PDB entry 4PBA | X-ray diffraction, 3.30 A resolution | chains C and E of the 6 polymer chains in the assembly

== Chain C ==
Molecule: Uncharacterized protein AbaSI
Source organism: Acinetobacter baumannii
UniProtKB: B0VN39 (B0VN39_ACIBS); numbering as in UniProt (aligned over 1-321)
Sequence (321 residues; numbered 1 to 321; the number before each row is that of its first residue):
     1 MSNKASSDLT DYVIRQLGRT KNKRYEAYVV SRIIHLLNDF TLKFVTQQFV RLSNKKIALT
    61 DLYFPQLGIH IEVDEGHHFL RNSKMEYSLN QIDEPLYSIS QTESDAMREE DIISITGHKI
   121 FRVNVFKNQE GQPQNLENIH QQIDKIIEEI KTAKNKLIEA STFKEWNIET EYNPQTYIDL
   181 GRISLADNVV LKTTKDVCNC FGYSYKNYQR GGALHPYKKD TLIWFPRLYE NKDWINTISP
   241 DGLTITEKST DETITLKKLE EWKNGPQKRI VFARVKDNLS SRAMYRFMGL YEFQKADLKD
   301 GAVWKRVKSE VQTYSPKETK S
Unresolved in the structure: 1-3, 318-321
Sequence notes: engineered mutation Ser2 (Cys in B0VN39), Ser309 (Cys in B0VN39), Ser321 (Cys in B0VN39)
From the paper describing this entry:
  - catalytic residues: Lys23, Asp61, Glu72, Val73, Asp74, Glu75, His78 (proposed by the authors, not directly observed)
  - mutagenesis - K23A, D61A, E75A, H78A, D105A, W234A, L259A, R269A, W304A: abolished catalytic activity
  - mutagenesis - D74A, E103A, R108A, W224A, N236A: decreased catalytic activity
  - mutagenesis - H77A, Q209A, T253A, K263A: unchanged catalytic activity

== Chain E ==
Molecule: 32-nt DNA strand
Sequence (32 nucleotides; numbered 1 to 32; the number before each row is that of its first residue):
     1 CTAAXGTGGA TGATAATTAT CATCCACGTT AG
Unresolved in the structure: 1
Modified / non-standard residues: 5HC (2'-deoxy-5-(hydroxymethyl)cytidine 5'-(dihydrogen phosphate)) at position 5

== Chain C / chain E interface ==
Contacting residue pairs - 11 pairs, chain C then chain E:
  Tyr205(C) - DC21(E)  phosphate contact
  Tyr205(C) - DA22(E)  hydrogen bond to the phosphate
  Lys206(C) - DT20(E)  phosphate contact
  Lys206(C) - DC21(E)  hydrogen bond to the phosphate
  Asn207(C) - DT20(E)  sugar contact
  Asn207(C) - DC21(E)  sugar contact
  Tyr208(C) - DC21(E)  phosphate contact
  Gln209(C) - DT20(E)  base contact
  Arg210(C) - DA22(E)  sugar contact
  Arg210(C) - DT23(E)  salt bridge to the phosphate
  Lys276(C) - DA13(E)  salt bridge to the phosphate
Interface residues without a listed pair, chain C (9 interface residues in all): Ser204, Ser281
Interface residues without a listed pair, chain E (7 interface residues in all): DG12, DA19

== Summary ==
9 residues of chain C and 7 residues of chain E are in contact; the contacts include 2 hydrogen bonds and 2
salt bridges. Among the polar pairs are Tyr205(C)-DA22(E), Lys206(C)-DC21(E) and Arg210(C)-DT23(E). From the
paper: catalytic residues Lys23(C), Asp61(C) and Glu72(C) among others; K23A, D61A and E75A of chain C, among
others, abolish catalytic activity; 18 substitutions were tested in all.
Here chain C is Uncharacterized protein AbaSI (Acinetobacter baumannii) and chain E is a 32-nt DNA strand.
Entry 4PBA (The 5-Hydroxymethylcytosine-Specific Restriction Enzyme AbaSI in a Complex with Substrate-like
DNA) was determined by X-ray diffraction together with 4PAR and 4PBB from the same study.
